Entry 4D1N (X-ray diffraction, 2.03 A resolution); this record covers chains A and C of the 4 polymer chains in the assembly.

# Chain A (and C)
Name: Nitric oxide synthase, brain
From: Homo sapiens
Notes: chain C of this document is another copy of the same molecule, construct and numbering; everything in this record applies to it too
Reference sequence: P29475 (NOS1_HUMAN); residues 302-721 here = UniProt positions 302-721
Chain sequence (420 residues; numbered 302 to 721; the number before each row is that of its first residue):
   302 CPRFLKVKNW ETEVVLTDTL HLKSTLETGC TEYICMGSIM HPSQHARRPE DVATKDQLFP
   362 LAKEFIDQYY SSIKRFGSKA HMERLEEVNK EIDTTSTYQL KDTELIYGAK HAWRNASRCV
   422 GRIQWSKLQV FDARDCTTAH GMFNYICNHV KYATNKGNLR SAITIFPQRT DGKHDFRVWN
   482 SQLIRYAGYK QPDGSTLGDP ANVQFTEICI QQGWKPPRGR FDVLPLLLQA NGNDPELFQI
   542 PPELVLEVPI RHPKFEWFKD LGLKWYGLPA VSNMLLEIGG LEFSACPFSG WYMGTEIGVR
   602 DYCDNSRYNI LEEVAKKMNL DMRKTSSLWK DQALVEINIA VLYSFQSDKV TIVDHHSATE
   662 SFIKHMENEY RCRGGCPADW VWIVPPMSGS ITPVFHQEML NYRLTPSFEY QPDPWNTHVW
Sequence notes: engineered mutation Ala354 (Arg in P29475), Asp357 (Gly in P29475)
Bound ions: Zn2+: Cys331, Cys336 (shared with 2 residues of chain B); heme Fe near Cys420 (its only coordinating residue here)
Small-molecule neighbours:
  - arginine (ARG): Gln483, Trp566, Tyr567, Pro570, Val572, Gly591, Trp592, Tyr593, Glu597, Asp602
  - tetrahydrobiopterin (H4B), molecule 1: Trp311, Trp681, Phe696, His697, Gln698, Glu699
  - tetrahydrobiopterin (H4B), molecule 2: Ser339, Met341, Arg601, Val682, Trp683
  - heme (HEM): Trp414, Ala417, Arg419, Cys420, Val421, Gly422, Gln425, Leu429, Ser462, Met575, Phe589, Ser590, Gly591, Trp592, Met594, Glu597, Val654, Trp683, Phe709, Tyr711
Curated features (UniProtKB/Swiss-Prot):
  - binding site ((6R)-L-erythro-5,6,7,8-tetrahydrobiopterin): Ser339, Val682, Trp683, Phe696
  - binding site (heme b): Cys420, Tyr711
  - binding site (L-arginine): Gln483, Trp592, Tyr593, Glu597
Reported in the primary citation:
  - specificity-determining residues: Met341, Asp602 (citing earlier work)

# Chain A / chain C interface
Pairs across the interface (25; chain A residue first):
  Cys302(A) with His346(C)
  Pro303(A) with Thr326(C)
  Arg304(A) with Asp357(C); Gln358(C); Pro361(C)
  Phe305(A) with Asp357(C), hydrogen bond (backbone-backbone); Phe360(C), hydrophobic; Pro361(C)
  Lys307(A) with Asp357(C), salt bridge
  Leu323(A) with Pro361(C), hydrophobic
  Thr326(A) with Pro303(C)
  Glu328(A) with Glu333(C)
  Glu333(A) with Glu328(C); His346(C), salt bridge
  His346(A) with Cys302(C); Glu333(C)
  Asp357(A) with Arg304(C); Phe305(C), hydrogen bond (backbone-backbone); Lys307(C), salt bridge
  Gln358(A) with Arg304(C)
  Phe360(A) with Phe305(C), hydrophobic
  Pro361(A) with Arg304(C); Phe305(C), hydrophobic; Leu323(C), hydrophobic
  Leu362(A) with Pro303(C)
Interface residues without a listed pair, chain A (20 interface residues in all): Thr318, Leu327, Tyr334, Ala347, Phe377
Interface residues without a listed pair, chain C (19 interface residues in all): Leu327, Ala347, Arg348, Leu362, Phe377
From the paper, about this interface:
  - pairs named by the authors: Cys302(A)-His346(C) (backbone contact), His346(A)-Cys302(C) (backbone contact)

# Overview
Chain A and chain C form an interface of 20 and 19 residues respectively; the contacts include 2 hydrogen
bonds and 3 salt bridges. Among the polar pairs are Lys307(A)-Asp357(C), Glu333(A)-His346(C) and
Phe305(A)-Asp357(C). The paper describes backbone contacts between Cys302(A) and His346(C) and His346(A) and
Cys302(C). The paper reports specificity determinants Met341(A) and Asp602(A).
Both chains are Nitric oxide synthase, brain (Homo sapiens). Entry 4D1N (Structure of human nNOS heme domain
with L-Arg bound) was determined by X-ray diffraction (same publication as 4D1O and 4D1P).
